Entry 4MS8 (X-ray diffraction, 1.92 A resolution); this record covers chains C and A of the 4 polymer chains in the assembly.

== Chain C ==
Name: 42F3 alpha
Organism: Mus musculus
Amino-acid sequence (212 residues; numbered -4 to 207; the number before each row is that of its first residue; numbers below 1 keep their minus sign (Gly-4 is residue -4)):
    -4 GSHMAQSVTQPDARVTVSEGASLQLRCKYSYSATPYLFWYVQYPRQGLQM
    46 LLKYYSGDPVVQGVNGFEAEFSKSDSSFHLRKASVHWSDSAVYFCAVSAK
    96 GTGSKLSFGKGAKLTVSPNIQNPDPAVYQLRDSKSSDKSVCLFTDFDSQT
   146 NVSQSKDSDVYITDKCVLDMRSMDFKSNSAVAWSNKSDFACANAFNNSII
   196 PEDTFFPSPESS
Disordered / not traced: -4 to 1, 131, 182, 191, 201-207
Disulfide bonds: Cys22-Cys90, Cys136-Cys186

== Chain A ==
Name: H-2 class I histocompatibility antigen, L-D alpha chain
Organism: Mus musculus
Reference sequence: P01897 (HA1L_MOUSE); residues 1-179 here correspond to UniProt positions 25-203 (UniProt number = residue number + 24)
Amino-acid sequence (180 residues; each row starts with the number of its first residue; numbering starts at 0):
     0 MGPHSMRYYETATSRRGLGEPRYTSVGYVDDKEFVRFDSDAENPRYEPQV
    50 PWMEQEGPEYWERITQIAKGQEQWFRVNLRTLLGYYNQSAGGTHTLQWMY
   100 GCDVGSDGRLLRGYEQFAYDGCDYIALNEDLRTWTAADMAAQITRRKWEQ
   150 AGAAEYYRAYLEGECVEWLHRYLKNGNATL
Disordered / not traced: 14-19, 85-92, 176-179
Differences from the reference sequence: expression tag (0); engineered mutation Tyr8 (Phe32 in P01897), Thr12 (Val36 in P01897), Arg15 (Pro39 in P01897), Thr23 (Ile47 in P01897), Asp30 (Asn54 in P01897), Val49 (Ala73 in P01897), Arg131 (Lys155 in P01897)
Disulfide bonds: Cys101-Cys164
UniProt features mapped onto this chain:
  - glycosylation (N-linked (GlcNAc...) asparagine): Asn86, Asn176

== Chain C / chain A interface ==
Pairs across the interface (19):
  Tyr31(C) with Tyr155(A); Ala158(A), hydrophobic; Glu163(A)
  Lys48(C) with Gln149(A); Ala150(A), hydrogen bond (side chain-backbone); Gly151(A)
  Tyr50(C) with Ala150(A); Gly151(A); Glu154(A); Tyr155(A); Ala158(A)
  Ser51(C) with Glu154(A), hydrogen bond (side chain-backbone); Arg157(A); Ala158(A)
  Gly52(C) with Arg157(A)
  Lys95(C) with Ala158(A); Glu163(A)
  Gly96(C) with Arg62(A); Glu163(A)
The authors on this interface:
  - residue pairs: Tyr31(C)-Tyr155(A), Tyr50(C)-Tyr155(A), Ser51(C)-Glu154(A) (hydrogen bond)

== In short ==
7 residues of chain C and 9 residues of chain A are in contact, with 2 hydrogen bonds. Polar contacts include
Lys48(C)-Ala150(A) and Ser51(C)-Glu154(A). The paper describes contacts between Tyr31(C) and Tyr155(A) and
Tyr50(C) and Tyr155(A); a hydrogen bond between Ser51(C) and Glu154(A).
Chain C is 42F3 alpha and chain A is H-2 class I histocompatibility antigen, L-D alpha chain, both from Mus
musculus; the structure, 42F3 TCR pCPB9/H-2Ld Complex, was determined by X-ray diffraction together with 4MVB,
4MXQ, 4N0C and 4N5E from the same study.
